Entry 8J7S (electron microscopy, 2.84 A resolution); this record covers chains N and P of the 16 polymer chains in the assembly.

[Chain N]
Molecule: TIR domain-containing protein
Organism: Maribacter polysiphoniae
UniProtKB: A0A316E683 (A0A316E683_9FLAO); residue numbers follow UniProt; this construct covers 1-418
Amino-acid sequence (418 residues; each row starts with the number of its first residue):
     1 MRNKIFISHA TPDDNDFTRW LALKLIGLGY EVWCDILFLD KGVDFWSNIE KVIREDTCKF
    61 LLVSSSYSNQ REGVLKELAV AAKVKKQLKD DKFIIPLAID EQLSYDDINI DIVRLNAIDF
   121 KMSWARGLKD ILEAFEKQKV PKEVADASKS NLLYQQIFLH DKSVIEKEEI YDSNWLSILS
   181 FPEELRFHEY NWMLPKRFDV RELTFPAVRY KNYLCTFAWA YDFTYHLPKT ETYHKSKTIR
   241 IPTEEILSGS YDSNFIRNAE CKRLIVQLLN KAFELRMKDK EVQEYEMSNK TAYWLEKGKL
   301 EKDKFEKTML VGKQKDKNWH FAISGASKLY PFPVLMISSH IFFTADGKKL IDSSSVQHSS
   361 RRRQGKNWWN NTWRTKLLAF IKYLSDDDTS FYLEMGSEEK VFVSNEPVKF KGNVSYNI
Reported in the primary citation:
  - binding site for the 24-nt DNA strand: Arg201, Asn270, Lys328, Ser359, Lys366
  - binding site for the 19-nt RNA strand: Arg209, Lys211, Glu260, Arg263, Ser288, His340, His358, Arg361, Arg362
  - binding site for the 19-nt RNA strand: Arg257
  - binding site for the 24-nt DNA strand (chain P): Lys313, Lys315
  - self-association interface (contacts with another copy of this molecule): Asn109
  - catalytic residues: Glu77 (proposed by the authors, not directly observed)

[Chain P]
Molecule: 24-nt DNA strand
Sequence (24 nucleotides; each row starts with the number of its first residue):
     8 TAATAGATTA GAGCCGTCAA TAGA

[Chain N / chain P interface]
Residue-residue contacts (17):
  Arg201(N) - DT11(P)  hydrogen bond to the phosphate
  Arg201(N) - DA12(P)  salt bridge to the phosphate
  Arg263(N) - DA12(P)  sugar contact
  Arg263(N) - DG13(P)  hydrogen bond to the sugar
  Gln267(N) - DA12(P)  hydrogen bond to the phosphate
  Gln267(N) - DG13(P)  hydrogen bond to the phosphate
  Met309(N) - DA31(P)  sugar contact
  Lys313(N) - DG30(P)  sugar contact
  Lys313(N) - DA31(P)  phosphate contact
  Gln314(N) - DG30(P)  sugar contact
  Lys315(N) - DG30(P)  salt bridge to the phosphate
  Trp319(N) - DA31(P)  hydrogen bond to the phosphate
  His358(N) - DG20(P)  base contact
  His358(N) - DC21(P)  base contact
  Arg362(N) - DC22(P)  sugar contact
  Gln364(N) - DA31(P)  hydrogen bond to the phosphate
  Lys366(N) - DG23(P)  salt bridge to the phosphate
Also at the interface, not in a pair above, chain N (17 interface residues in all): Val266, Asn270, Ser327, Lys328, Arg363
Also at the interface, not in a pair above, chain P (12 interface residues in all): DA14, DT24, DA29

[In short]
17 residues of chain N and 12 residues of chain P are in contact, with 6 hydrogen bonds and 3 salt bridges.
Polar contacts include Arg263(N)-DG13(P), Arg201(N)-DT11(P) and Gln267(N)-DA12(P). From the paper: the
catalytic residue Glu77(N); a binding site for the 19-nt RNA strand at Arg209(N), Lys211(N) and Glu260(N)
among others.
Here chain N is TIR domain-containing protein (Maribacter polysiphoniae) and chain P is a 24-nt DNA strand.
Entry 8J7S (Structure of the SPARTA complex) was determined by electron microscopy.
